1KK0 - chain A; structure by X-ray diffraction, 1.95 A resolution.

# Chain A
Protein: eIF2gamma
Source organism: Pyrococcus abyssi
Reference sequence: Q9V1G0 (IF2G_PYRAB); residues 1-410 here correspond to UniProt positions 2-411 (UniProt number = residue number + 1)
Amino-acid sequence (410 residues; row label = number of the first residue in the row):
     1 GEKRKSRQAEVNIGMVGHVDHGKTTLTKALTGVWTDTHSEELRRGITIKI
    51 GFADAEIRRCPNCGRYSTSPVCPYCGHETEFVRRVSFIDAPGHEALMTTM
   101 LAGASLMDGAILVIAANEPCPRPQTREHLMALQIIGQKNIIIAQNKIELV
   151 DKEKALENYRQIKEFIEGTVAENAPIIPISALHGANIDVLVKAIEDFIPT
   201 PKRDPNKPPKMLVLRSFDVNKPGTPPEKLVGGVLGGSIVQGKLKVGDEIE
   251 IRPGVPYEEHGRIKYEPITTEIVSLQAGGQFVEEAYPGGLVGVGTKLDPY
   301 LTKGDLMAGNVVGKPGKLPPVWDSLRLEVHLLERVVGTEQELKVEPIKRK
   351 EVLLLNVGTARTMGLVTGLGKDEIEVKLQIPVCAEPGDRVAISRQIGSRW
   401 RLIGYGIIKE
Unresolved in the structure: 1-5, 37, 224-228
Modified / non-standard residues: Mse15, Mse97, Mse100, Mse107, Mse130, Mse211, Mse307, Mse363 (selenomethionine; parent Met)
Sequence notes: modified residue (15, 97, 100, 107, 130, 211, 307, 363)
Bound ions: Zn2+: C60, C63, C72, C75
UniProt features mapped onto this chain:
  - region: G17 to T24 (G1), G45 to K49 (G2), D89 to G92 (G3), N145 to E148 (G4), S180 to L182 (G5)
  - binding site (GTP): D20 to T25, N145 to E148, S180 to L182
  - binding site (Mg(2+)): D20, T24, G45, T47
  - binding site (Zn(2+)): C60, C63, C72, C75
What the authors report for this chain:
  - mutagenesis - G235D: unchanged binding to aIF2 trimer
  - specificity-determining residues: T98, T99, A308 (by similarity / conservation)

# Overview
C60, C63, C72 and C75 form the Zn2+ site. UniProt lists 13 GTP-binding residues, 4 Mg2+-binding residues and 4
Zn2+-binding residues. The paper reports that G235D leaves binding to aIF2 trimer unchanged; specificity
determinants T98, T99 and A308.
Chain A is eIF2gamma (Pyrococcus abyssi); the structure, Structure of the large gamma subunit of initiation
factor eIF2 from Pyrococcus abyssi, was determined by X-ray diffraction, deposited together with 1KJZ, 1KK1,
1KK2 and 1KK3.
